2YCR - chain A; structure by X-ray diffraction, 2.20 A resolution.

[Chain A]
Molecule: Serine/threonine-protein kinase CHK2
From: Homo sapiens
Notes: EC 2.7.11.1; fragment: catalytic domain, residues 210-531
UniProtKB: O96017 (CHK2_HUMAN); residues 210-531 here = UniProt positions 210-531
Amino-acid sequence (323 residues; numbered 209 to 531; the number before each row is that of its first residue):
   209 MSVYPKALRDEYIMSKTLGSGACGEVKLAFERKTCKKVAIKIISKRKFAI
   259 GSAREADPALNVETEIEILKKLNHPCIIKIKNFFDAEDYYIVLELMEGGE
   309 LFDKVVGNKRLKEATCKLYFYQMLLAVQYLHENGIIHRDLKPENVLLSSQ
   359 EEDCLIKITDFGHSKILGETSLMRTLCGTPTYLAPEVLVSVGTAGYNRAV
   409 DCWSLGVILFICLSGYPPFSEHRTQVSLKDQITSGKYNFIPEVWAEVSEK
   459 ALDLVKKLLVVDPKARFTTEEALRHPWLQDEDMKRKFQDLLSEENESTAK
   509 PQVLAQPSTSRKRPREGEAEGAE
Not modelled in the structure: 209-210, 229-231, 254-268, 511-531
Construct notes: expression tag (209); conflict Lys508 (Leu in O96017)
Ligand contacts: HCW (1,3-bis{4-[(1E)-N-(4,5-dihydro-1H-imidazol-2-yl)ethanehydrazonoyl]phenyl}urea): Lys224, Thr225, Leu226, Gly227, Val234, Lys249, Ile251, Glu273, Leu277, Leu301, Leu303, Met304, Glu305, Gly306, Gly307, Leu354, Thr367, Asp368, Phe369, Gly370
UniProt features mapped onto this chain:
  - region: Asp368 to Glu394 (T-loop/activation segment)
  - active site: Asp347 (Proton acceptor)
  - binding site (ATP): Gly227 to Val234, Lys249, Glu302 to Glu308, Glu351, Asn352, Asp368
  - modified residue: Ser379 (Phosphoserine), Thr383 (Phosphothreonine), Thr387 (Phosphothreonine), Ser456 (Phosphoserine)
  - natural variant: Glu239 (E239K: In prostate cancer), Ile251 (I251F: In prostate cancer; uncertain significance), Arg318 (R318H: In prostate cancer; uncertain significance), Thr323 (T323P: In prostate cancer), Tyr327 (Y327C: In prostate cancer; uncertain significance), His371 (H371Y: Confers a moderate risk of breast cancer), Tyr390 (Y390C: In BC), Ser428 (S428F: May increase breast cancer risk), Thr476 (T476K: In prostate cancer)
  - mutagenesis: Asp347 (D347A: Loss of kinase activity and of the ability to phosphorylate CDC25A), Asp368 (D368N: Loss of autophosphorylation activity), Ser379 (S379A: Abrogates autophosphorylation at Ser-379 and prevents ubiquitination), Thr383 (T383A: Loss of phosphorylation in response to ionizing radiation), Thr387 (T387A: Loss of phosphorylation in response to ionizing radiation), Ser456 (S456A: Increased ubiquitination and degradation by the proteasome)
From the paper describing this entry:
  - binding site for HCW: Leu226, Lys249, Glu273, Glu302, Met304
  - conformationally variable residues (side-chain flip): Lys249
  - specificity-determining residues: Cys231, Leu277, Leu303 (proposed by the authors, not directly observed)

[In short]
Chain A binds compound HCW. Curated annotation (UniProt) lists active-site residue Asp347, 19 ATP-binding
residues and 6 mutagenesis sites. From the paper: a binding site for HCW at Leu226, Lys249 and Glu273 among
others; specificity determinants Cys231, Leu277 and Leu303.
Chain A is Serine/threonine-protein kinase CHK2 (Homo sapiens); the structure, Crystal structure of checkpoint
kinase 2 in complex with inhibitor PV976, was determined by X-ray diffraction (same publication as 2YCF, 2YCQ,
2YCS and 2XK9).
